PDB entry 1ZAX | X-ray diffraction, 2.10 A resolution | chains A and U of the 7 polymer chains in the assembly

== Chain A ==
Name: 50S ribosomal protein L10
Organism: Thermotoga maritima
Reference sequence: P29394 (RL10_THEMA); residues 1-179 here = UniProt positions 1-179
Sequence (180 residues; numbered 0 to 179; the number before each row is that of its first residue; numbering starts at 0):
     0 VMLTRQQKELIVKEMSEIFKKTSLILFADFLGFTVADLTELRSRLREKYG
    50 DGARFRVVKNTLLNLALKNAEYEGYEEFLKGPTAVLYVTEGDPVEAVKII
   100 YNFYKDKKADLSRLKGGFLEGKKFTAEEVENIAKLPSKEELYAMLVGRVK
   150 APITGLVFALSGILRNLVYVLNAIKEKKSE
Unresolved in the structure: 0-3, 178-179
Construct notes: cloning artifact (0)

== Chain U ==
Name: 50S ribosomal protein L7/L12
Organism: Thermotoga maritima
Notes: fragment: N-terminal domain
Reference sequence: P29396 (RL7_THEMA); residues 1-30 here = UniProt positions 1-30
Sequence (30 residues; each row starts with the number of its first residue):
     1 MTIDEIIEAIEKLTVSELAELVKKLEDKFG

== Chain A / chain U interface ==
Residue-residue contacts - 10 pairs, chain A then chain U:
  Y141(A) - F29(U)
  V145(A) - E26(U)
  V145(A) - G30(U)
  V148(A) - L18(U)
  V148(A) - L21(U)  hydrophobic
  V148(A) - V22(U)  hydrophobic
  V148(A) - L25(U)  hydrophobic
  K149(A) - V22(U)
  I152(A) - L18(U)  hydrophobic
  I152(A) - A19(U)  hydrophobic
Also at the interface, not in a pair above, chain A (7 interface residues in all): A142, P151
Also at the interface, not in a pair above, chain U (9 interface residues in all): V15

== In short ==
7 residues of chain A and 9 residues of chain U are in contact.
Here chain A is 50S ribosomal protein L10 and chain U is 50S ribosomal protein L7/L12, both from Thermotoga
maritima. Entry 1ZAX (Ribosomal Protein L10-L12(NTD) Complex, Space Group P212121, Form B) was determined by
X-ray diffraction (same publication as 1ZAV and 1ZAW).
